4YCG - chains A and D of the 4 polymer chains in the assembly; structure by X-ray diffraction, 3.30 A resolution.

== Chain A ==
Molecule: Bone Morphogenetic Protein 9 Growth Factor Domain
Source organism: Mus musculus
UniProt: Q9WV56 (GDF2_MOUSE); residues 1-296 here correspond to UniProt positions 23-318 (UniProt number = residue number + 22)
Amino-acid sequence (296 residues; numbered 1 to 296; the number before each row is that of its first residue):
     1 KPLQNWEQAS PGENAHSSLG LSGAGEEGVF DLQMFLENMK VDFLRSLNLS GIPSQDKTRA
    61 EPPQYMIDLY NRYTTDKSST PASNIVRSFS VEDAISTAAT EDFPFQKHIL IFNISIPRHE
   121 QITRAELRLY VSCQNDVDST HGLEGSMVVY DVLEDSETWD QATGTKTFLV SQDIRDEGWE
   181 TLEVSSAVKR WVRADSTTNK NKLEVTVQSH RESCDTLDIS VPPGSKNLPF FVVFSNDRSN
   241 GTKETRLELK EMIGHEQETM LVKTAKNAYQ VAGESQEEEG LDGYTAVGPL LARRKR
Unresolved in the structure: 1-61, 258-296
Disulfide bonds: C133-C214
Glycans and other covalent adducts: N-acetylglucosamine (NAG) linked to N113
Bound ions: Zn2+ site 1: E101 (shared with 2 residues of chain B); Zn2+ site 2: D102 (shared with 1 residue of chain B); Zn2+ site 3: H119, E120, E244; Zn2+ site 4: H141, E212 (shared with D345(D) of chain D); Zn2+ site 5: E144, H210 (shared with 1 residue of chain B); Zn2+ site 6: D173 (shared with 1 residue of chain B)
Curated features (UniProtKB/Swiss-Prot):
  - glycosylation (N-linked (GlcNAc...) asparagine): N48, N113, N240
Reported in the primary citation:
  - contacts within the chain: Y65-R128 (cation-pi contact), R128-W179 (cation-pi contact), R128-F230

== Chain D ==
Molecule: Bone Morphogenetic Protein 9 Prodomain
Source organism: Homo sapiens
UniProt: Q9UK05 (GDF2_HUMAN); residues 298-407 here correspond to UniProt positions 320-429 (UniProt number = residue number + 22)
Amino-acid sequence (110 residues; numbered 298 to 407; the number before each row is that of its first residue):
   298 SAGAGSHCQK TSLRVNFEDI GWDSWIIAPK EYEAYECKGG CFFPLADDVT PTKHAIVQTL
   358 VHLKFPTKVG KACCVPTKLS PISVLYKDDM GVPTLKYHYE GMSVAECGCR
Unresolved in the structure: 298-301
Disulfide bonds: C305-C371, C334-C404, C338-C406
Bound ions: Zn2+ site 1: D345 (shared with H141(A), E212(A) of chain A); Zn2+ site 2: H359 (shared with 2 residues of chain B)
Curated features (UniProtKB/Swiss-Prot):
  - region: S380 to Y394 (Interaction with ENG)

== Interface between chain A and chain D ==
Residue-residue contacts (14; chain A residue first):
  E248(A) with K350(D), salt bridge
  L249(A) with P348(D); I353(D), hydrophobic
  K250(A) with D344(D), salt bridge
  M252(A) with K350(D); I353(D), hydrophobic
  I253(A) with L342(D); D344(D); I353(D), hydrophobic
  E256(A) with F340(D); P341(D); L342(D), hydrogen bond (side chain-backbone); I353(D)
  Q257(A) with F340(D)
Interface residues without a listed pair, chain D (10 interface residues in all): A343, T349, L357
The authors on this interface:
  - pairs named by the authors: E248(A)-K350(D) (salt bridge)

== Summary ==
7 residues of chain A face 10 of chain D across their interface, with 1 hydrogen bond and 2 salt bridges.
Polar contacts include E248(A)-K350(D), K250(A)-D344(D) and E256(A)-L342(D). The authors report a salt bridge
between E248(A) and K350(D). Covalently linked N-acetylglucosamine: at N113(A). From the paper: contacts
within the chain involving Y65(A), R128(A) and C133(A) among others.
Here chain A is Bone Morphogenetic Protein 9 Growth Factor Domain (Mus musculus) and chain D is Bone
Morphogenetic Protein 9 Prodomain (Homo sapiens). Entry 4YCG (Pro-bone morphogenetic protein 9) was determined
by X-ray diffraction (same publication as 4YCI).
